Entry 4L8H (X-ray diffraction, 2.40 A resolution); this record covers chains A and B of the 3 polymer chains in the assembly.

[Chain A (and B)]
Protein: Coat protein
Source organism: Enterobacteria phage Qbeta
Notes: chain B of this document is another copy of the same molecule, construct and numbering; everything in this record applies to it too
UniProt: P03615 (COAT_BPQBE); residues 1-132 here correspond to UniProt positions 2-133 (UniProt number = residue number + 1)
Sequence (132 residues; numbered 1 to 132; the number before each row is that of its first residue):
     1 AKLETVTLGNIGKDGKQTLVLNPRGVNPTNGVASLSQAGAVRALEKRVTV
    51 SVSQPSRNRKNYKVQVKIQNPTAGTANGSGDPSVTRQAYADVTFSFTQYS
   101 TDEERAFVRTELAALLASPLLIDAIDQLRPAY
Unresolved in the structure: 74-84 (chain B: 75-83)
Sequence notes: engineered mutation R42 (Pro43 in P03615), G74 (Cys75 in P03615), G80 (Cys81 in P03615), R129 (Asn130 in P03615)
Bound ions: Zn2+: D91 (shared with 1 residue of chain R)

[Interface between chain A and chain B]
Contacting residue pairs (140; chain A residue first):
  A1(A) with P130(B); A131(B); Y132(B), hydrogen bond (backbone-backbone)
  K2(A) with Y132(B)
  L3(A) with Y132(B), hydrogen bond (backbone-backbone)
  V6(A) with S118(B)
  L8(A) with E111(B); A114(B); L115(B)
  I11(A) with F107(B), hydrophobic; T110(B); E111(B); A114(B), hydrophobic
  G12(A) with T110(B), hydrogen bond (backbone-side chain)
  K13(A) with D102(B), salt bridge; E103(B), salt bridge; A106(B)
  Q17(A) with F107(B)
  L19(A) with E111(B)
  V26(A) with A131(B); Y132(B)
  L35(A) with L120(B), hydrophobic
  K46(A) with F107(B)
  V48(A) with E111(B); L115(B), hydrophobic
  V50(A) with L120(B), hydrophobic; L121(B), hydrophobic
  V52(A) with A124(B), hydrophobic; L128(B); P130(B)
  Y62(A) with L128(B), hydrophobic
  V64(A) with A124(B); I125(B), hydrophobic
  V66(A) with L115(B), hydrophobic
  I68(A) with E111(B)
  N70(A) with F107(B); V108(B); E111(B), hydrogen bond
  T72(A) with E104(B)
  R86(A) with T97(B); Y99(B), hydrogen bond (side chain-backbone); S100(B); E104(B), salt bridge
  A88(A) with S95(B); F96(B), hydrophobic
  Y89(A) with F94(B); S95(B), hydrogen bond (backbone-backbone)
  A90(A) with T93(B); F94(B), hydrophobic; V108(B), hydrophobic
  D91(A) with D91(B); V92(B); T93(B), hydrogen bond (backbone-backbone)
  V92(A) with D91(B); V92(B), hydrophobic; L112(B), hydrophobic
  T93(A) with A90(B); D91(B), hydrogen bond (backbone-backbone)
  F94(A) with Y89(B); A90(B), hydrophobic; L116(B), hydrophobic; I125(B), hydrophobic
  S95(A) with A88(B); Y89(B), hydrogen bond (backbone-backbone)
  F96(A) with A88(B), hydrophobic; I125(B), hydrophobic
  T97(A) with R86(B)
  Y99(A) with R86(B), hydrogen bond (backbone-side chain)
  S100(A) with R86(B)
  D102(A) with K13(B), salt bridge; D126(B)
  E103(A) with K13(B), salt bridge
  E104(A) with T72(B), hydrogen bond; R86(B), salt bridge
  R105(A) with I125(B), hydrogen bond (side chain-backbone); D126(B), hydrogen bond (side chain-backbone); L128(B)
  A106(A) with K13(B); D126(B)
  F107(A) with I11(B), hydrophobic; Q17(B); K46(B); N70(B)
  V108(A) with N70(B); A90(B), hydrophobic
  R109(A) with L116(B), hydrogen bond (side chain-backbone); L121(B); I122(B); I125(B); D126(B), salt bridge
  T110(A) with I11(B); G12(B), hydrogen bond (side chain-backbone)
  E111(A) with L8(B); L19(B); V48(B); I68(B); N70(B), hydrogen bond
  L112(A) with I68(B); V92(B), hydrophobic; L116(B), hydrophobic
  A113(A) with A113(B); L116(B)
  A114(A) with L8(B); I11(B), hydrophobic
  L115(A) with L8(B); V48(B), hydrophobic
  L116(A) with F94(B), hydrophobic; R109(B), hydrogen bond (backbone-side chain); L112(B), hydrophobic; A113(B)
  S118(A) with V6(B)
  L120(A) with L35(B), hydrophobic; V50(B), hydrophobic
  L121(A) with V66(B), hydrophobic
  I122(A) with R109(B)
  D123(A) with A1(B)
  A124(A) with V52(B), hydrophobic; V64(B)
  I125(A) with V64(B), hydrophobic; F94(B), hydrophobic; F96(B), hydrophobic; R105(B); R109(B)
  D126(A) with D102(B); R105(B), hydrogen bond (backbone-side chain); A106(B); R109(B), salt bridge
  L128(A) with V52(B); Y62(B), hydrophobic; V64(B), hydrophobic; R105(B)
  P130(A) with A1(B); V52(B), hydrophobic
  A131(A) with A1(B); L3(B), hydrophobic; V26(B)
  Y132(A) with A1(B), hydrogen bond (backbone-backbone); K2(B); L3(B), hydrogen bond (backbone-backbone); V26(B)
Other interface residues (no listed pair), chain A (67 interface residues in all): Q87, T101, A117, Q127, R129
Other interface residues (no listed pair), chain B (69 interface residues in all): L21, A33, Q87, T101, A117, D123, Q127, R129

[Summary]
67 residues of chain A face 69 of chain B across their interface; the contacts include 20 hydrogen bonds and 8
salt bridges. Polar pairs include K13(A)-D102(B), K13(A)-E103(B) and R86(A)-E104(B).
Both chains are Coat protein (Enterobacteria phage Qbeta). Entry 4L8H (Bacteriophage Qbeta coat protein in
complex with RNA operator hairpin) was determined by X-ray diffraction.
